Entry 9F41 (X-ray diffraction, 2.64 A resolution); this record covers chain A.

# Chain A
Protein: NPC intracellular sterol transporter 1-related protein 1
From: Saccharomyces cerevisiae
UniProtKB: Q12200 (NPC1_YEAST); residues 1-245 here = UniProt positions 1-245
Amino-acid sequence (248 residues; row label = number of the first residue in the row):
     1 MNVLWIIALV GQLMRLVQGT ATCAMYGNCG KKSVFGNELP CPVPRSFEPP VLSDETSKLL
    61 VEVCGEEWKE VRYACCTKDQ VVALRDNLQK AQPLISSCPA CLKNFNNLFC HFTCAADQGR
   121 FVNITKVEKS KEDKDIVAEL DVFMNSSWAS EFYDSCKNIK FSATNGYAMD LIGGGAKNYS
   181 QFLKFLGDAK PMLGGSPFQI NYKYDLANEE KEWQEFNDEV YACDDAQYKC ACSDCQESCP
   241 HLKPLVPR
Disordered / not traced: 1-19, 242-248
Differences from the reference sequence: expression tag (246-248)
Disulfides: Cys23-Cys75, Cys29-Cys41, Cys64-Cys110, Cys76-Cys114, Cys98-Cys230, Cys101-Cys156, Cys223-Cys235, Cys232-Cys239
Covalently attached groups: N-acetylglucosamine (NAG) linked to Asn123, Asn145, Asn178
Ion coordination: Zn2+ site 1: Glu38, Asp79 (together with sulfate ion) (shared with 1 residue of chain C); Zn2+ site 2: Glu55 (together with sulfate ion) (shared with 2 residues of chain C); Zn2+ site 3: Glu67, Asn107, His111, Asp218; Zn2+ site 4 near Glu139 (its only coordinating residue here); Zn2+ site 5: Glu151 (shared with 2 residues of chain C); Zn2+ site 6: Glu210, Glu212 (shared with 2 residues of chain B); Zn2+ site 7 near Glu215 (its only coordinating residue here); Zn2+ site 8: Asp224, Glu237 (shared with 1 residue of chain C); Zn2+ site 9: Glu237 (shared with 2 residues of chain C)
What the authors report for this chain:
  - binding site for cholesterol: Gln80, Asn87, Phe109, Phe112, Thr113, Ser196
  - Zn2+ coordination: Glu67, Asn107, His111, Asp218
  - post-translational modification sites: Asn123, Asn145, Asn178

# In short
N-acetylglucosamine is covalently linked to Asn123, Asn145 and Asn178. Glu38 and Asp79 coordinate Zn2+ site 1.
Glu67, Asn107, His111 and Asp218 coordinate Zn2+ site 3. The paper reports a binding site for cholesterol at
Gln80, Asn87 and Phe109 among others; Zn2+ coordination by Glu67, Asn107 and His111 among others.
Chain A is NPC intracellular sterol transporter 1-related protein 1 (Saccharomyces cerevisiae); the structure,
Crystal structure of the NTD domain from S. cerevisia Niemann-Pick type C protein NCR1 with cholesterol ...,
was determined by X-ray diffraction, deposited together with 9F40.
